Entry 7Z25 (X-ray diffraction, 1.35 A resolution); this record covers chain A.

[Chain A]
Protein: Serine protease 1
Source organism: Bos taurus
Notes: EC 3.4.21.4
UniProt: P00760 (TRY1_BOVIN); the construct lacks a stretch of the UniProt sequence and is renumbered around it, so the offset changes along the chain: 16-34 = UniProt 24-42; 37-67 = UniProt 43-73; 69-125 = UniProt 74-130; 127-130 = UniProt 131-134; 6 more segments
Chain sequence (223 residues; numbered 16 to 245 plus 3 insertion-coded residues; 10 numbers in that range are skipped by the numbering (no residue carries them; nothing is unmodelled there); the number before each row is that of its first residue):
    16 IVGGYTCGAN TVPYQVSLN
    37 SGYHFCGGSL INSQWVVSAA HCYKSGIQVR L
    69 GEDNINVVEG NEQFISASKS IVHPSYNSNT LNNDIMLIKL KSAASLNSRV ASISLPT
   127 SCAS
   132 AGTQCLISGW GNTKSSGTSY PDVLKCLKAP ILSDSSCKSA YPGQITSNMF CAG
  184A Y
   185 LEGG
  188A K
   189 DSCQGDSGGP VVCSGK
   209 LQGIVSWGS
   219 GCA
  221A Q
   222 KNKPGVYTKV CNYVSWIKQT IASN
Cystine bridges: Cys22-Cys157, Cys42-Cys58, Cys128-Cys232, Cys136-Cys201, Cys168-Cys182, Cys191-Cys220
Metal / ion sites: Ca2+: Glu70, Asn72, Val75, Glu80
Ligand contacts: IAF (2-(5-bromanyl-7-fluoranyl-2-methyl-1H-indol-3-yl)ethanamine): Asp189, Ser190, Cys191, Gln192, Ser195, Val213, Ser214, Trp215, Gly216, Gly219, Cys220, Gly226
Swiss-Prot annotation at these positions:
  - active site (Charge relay system): His57, Asp102, Ser195
  - binding site (Ca(2+)): Glu70, Asn72, Val75, Glu80
  - binding site (substrate): Asp189, Ser190, Gln192, Gly193, Ser195

[Summary]
Bound to chain A: compound IAF. The Ca2+ site is built by Glu70, Asn72, Val75 and Glu80. From UniProt: 3
active-site residues, 4 Ca2+-binding residues and 5 substrate-binding residues.
Chain A is Serine protease 1 (Bos taurus); the structure, TRYPSIN (BOVINE) COMPLEXED WITH compound 12, was
determined by X-ray diffraction (same publication as 7Z2I).
